PDB entry 8UAA | electron microscopy, 3.40 A resolution | chains A and B of the 7 polymer chains in the assembly

== Chain A (and B) ==
Molecule: Cell division control protein 48
Source organism: Saccharomyces cerevisiae
Notes: EC 3.6.4.6; chain B of this document is another copy of the same molecule, construct and numbering; everything in this record applies to it too
Reference sequence: P25694 (CDC48_YEAST); residues 1-835 here = UniProt positions 1-835
Sequence (835 residues; each row starts with the number of its first residue):
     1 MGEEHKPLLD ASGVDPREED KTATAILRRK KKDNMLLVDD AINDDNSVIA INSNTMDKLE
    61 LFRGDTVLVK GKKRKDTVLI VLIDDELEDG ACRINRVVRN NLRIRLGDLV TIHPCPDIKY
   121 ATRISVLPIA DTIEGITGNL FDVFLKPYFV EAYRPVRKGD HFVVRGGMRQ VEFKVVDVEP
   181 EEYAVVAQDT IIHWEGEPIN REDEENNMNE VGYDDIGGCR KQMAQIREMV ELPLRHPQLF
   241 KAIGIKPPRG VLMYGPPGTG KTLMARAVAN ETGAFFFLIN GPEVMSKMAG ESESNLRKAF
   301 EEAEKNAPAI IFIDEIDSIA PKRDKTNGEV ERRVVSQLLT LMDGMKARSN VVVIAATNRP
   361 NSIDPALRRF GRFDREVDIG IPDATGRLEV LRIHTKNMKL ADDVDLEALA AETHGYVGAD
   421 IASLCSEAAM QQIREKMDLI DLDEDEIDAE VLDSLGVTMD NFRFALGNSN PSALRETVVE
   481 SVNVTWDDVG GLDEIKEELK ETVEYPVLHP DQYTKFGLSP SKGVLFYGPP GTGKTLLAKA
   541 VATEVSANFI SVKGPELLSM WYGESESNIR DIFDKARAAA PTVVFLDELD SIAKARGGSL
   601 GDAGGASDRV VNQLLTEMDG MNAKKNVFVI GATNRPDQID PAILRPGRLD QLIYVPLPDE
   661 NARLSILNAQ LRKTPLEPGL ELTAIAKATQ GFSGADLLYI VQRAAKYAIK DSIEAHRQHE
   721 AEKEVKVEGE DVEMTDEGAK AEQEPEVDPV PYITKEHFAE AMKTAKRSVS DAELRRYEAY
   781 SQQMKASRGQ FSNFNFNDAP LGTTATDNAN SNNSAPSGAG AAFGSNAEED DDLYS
Not modelled in the structure: 1-210, 243-245, 444-446, 726-743, 785-835 (chain B: 1-210, 723-747, 797-835)
Ion coordination: Mg2+ site 1: T262 (together with 08T); Mg2+ site 2: T535 (together with 08T)
Ligand contacts:
  - 08T ([[[(2R,3S,4R,5R)-5-(6-aminopurin-9-yl)-3,4-bis(oxidanyl)oxolan-2-yl]methoxy-oxidanyl-phosphoryl]oxy-oxidanyl-phosphoryl]oxy-tris(fluoranyl)beryllium): D215, I216, G217, P256, P257, G258, T259, G260, K261, T262, L263, N358, V390, H394, G418, A419
  - 08T: D488, V489, G490, L492, P529, P530, G531, T532, G533, K534, T535, L536, D587, E588, N634, I666, Q670, G694, A695, L698
UniProt features mapped onto this chain:
  - binding site (ATP): P257 to L263, N358, H394, G531 to L536
  - modified residue: S472 (Phosphoserine), S519 (Phosphoserine), T735 (Phosphothreonine), S770 (Phosphoserine)
  - cross-link (Glycyl lysine isopeptide (Lys-Gly)): K305 (interchain with G-Cter in ubiquitin), K322 (interchain with G-Cter in ubiquitin), K346 (interchain with G-Cter in ubiquitin), K522 (interchain with G-Cter in ubiquitin), K539 (interchain with G-Cter in ubiquitin), K594 (interchain with G-Cter in ubiquitin), K673 (interchain with G-Cter in ubiquitin)
  - mutagenesis: K261 (K261A: Moderate reduction in growth rate; K261T: Probable loss of ATP binding. Complete loss of catalytic activity), E315 (E315A: Moderate reduction in growth rate; E315D: Severe loss of catalytic activity without affecting cooperativity between the 2 ATP-binding regions. Slight reduction in growth rate ...), N358 (N358A: Slight reduction in growth rate. Restores cell growth; when associated with Q-315), R369 (R369A: No effect on growth rate. Restores cell growth; when associated with Q-315), P471 (P471A/S: Restores cell growth; when associated with Q-315), R475 (R475H: Restores cell growth; when associated with Q-315), K534 (K534A/T: Severe loss of catalytic activity. Lethal), E588 (E588D: Moderate reduction in growth rate; E588Q: Lethal), R645 (R645A: Lethal)
Reported in the primary citation:
  - catalytic residues: E315, R369, R372, E588, R645, R648 (citing earlier work)

== Chain A / chain B interface ==
Contacting residue pairs (132; chain A residue first):
  P257(A) - R369(B)
  G258(A) - R369(B)
  R266(A) - G344(B)  hydrogen bond (side chain-backbone)
  R266(A) - M345(B)  hydrogen bond
  L278(A) - M345(B)  hydrophobic
  N280(A) - T340(B)
  P282(A) - E293(B)
  P282(A) - R333(B)
  P282(A) - S336(B)
  P282(A) - Q337(B)
  E283(A) - R297(B)
  E283(A) - Q337(B)  hydrogen bond
  E283(A) - T340(B)
  M285(A) - R333(B)  hydrogen bond
  S286(A) - A289(B)
  K287(A) - M288(B)
  K287(A) - A289(B)
  K287(A) - E291(B)  salt bridge
  E315(A) - R323(B)  salt bridge
  E315(A) - S336(B)
  D317(A) - R332(B)
  S318(A) - E329(B)
  P321(A) - R332(B)
  N358(A) - R323(B)
  R359(A) - R323(B)
  R359(A) - R332(B)
  M398(A) - I243(B)
  M398(A) - I245(B)  hydrophobic
  A419(A) - R369(B)
  A419(A) - F370(B)
  A422(A) - F370(B)  hydrophobic
  S423(A) - F370(B)
  S426(A) - I245(B)
  S426(A) - K246(B)
  E427(A) - R375(B)  salt bridge
  A429(A) - I245(B)  hydrophobic
  M430(A) - E228(B)
  M430(A) - F240(B)  hydrophobic
  M430(A) - P248(B)
  M430(A) - R375(B)
  I433(A) - L239(B)  hydrophobic
  I433(A) - I243(B)  hydrophobic
  R434(A) - E228(B)  salt bridge
  L442(A) - H236(B)
  L442(A) - L239(B)  hydrophobic
  D443(A) - H236(B)
  I447(A) - Q238(B)
  L452(A) - Q238(B)
  L452(A) - A242(B)  hydrophobic
  S472(A) - R368(B)
  S472(A) - R369(B)
  R475(A) - R368(B)  hydrogen bond (side chain-backbone)
  R475(A) - E376(B)  salt bridge
  E476(A) - K322(B)  salt bridge
  E476(A) - N361(B)
  E476(A) - I363(B)
  E476(A) - P365(B)
  E476(A) - R368(B)
  V482(A) - N622(B)
  P530(A) - R645(B)
  G531(A) - R645(B)
  T535(A) - G620(B)
  K539(A) - G620(B)
  K539(A) - M621(B)
  S551(A) - M621(B)
  K553(A) - T616(B)
  K553(A) - G620(B)
  K553(A) - M621(B)
  P555(A) - E566(B)
  P555(A) - R570(B)
  P555(A) - R609(B)
  P555(A) - Q613(B)
  E556(A) - R570(B)
  L558(A) - Y562(B)
  L558(A) - R609(B)
  S559(A) - Y562(B)
  M560(A) - Y562(B)  hydrogen bond (backbone-backbone)
  M560(A) - E564(B)
  E564(A) - K325(B)  salt bridge
  E588(A) - R596(B)  salt bridge
  E588(A) - N612(B)
  E588(A) - T616(B)
  D590(A) - R596(B)  salt bridge
  K594(A) - D608(B)  salt bridge
  D602(A) - D602(B)
  D602(A) - A603(B)
  D602(A) - G604(B)  hydrogen bond (side chain-backbone)
  A603(A) - Y562(B)  hydrophobic
  A606(A) - Y562(B)  hydrophobic
  S607(A) - Y562(B)
  N634(A) - R596(B)
  R635(A) - R596(B)
  K673(A) - F516(B)
  T674(A) - F516(B)
  T674(A) - L518(B)
  P675(A) - K515(B)
  A684(A) - F796(B)  hydrophobic
  A695(A) - R645(B)
  A695(A) - P646(B)
  D696(A) - P646(B)
  Y699(A) - P646(B)  hydrophobic
  Y699(A) - D650(B)
  Y699(A) - Q651(B)
  V701(A) - L518(B)  hydrophobic
  Q702(A) - S519(B)  hydrogen bond
  Q702(A) - P520(B)
  Q702(A) - S521(B)
  R703(A) - E498(B)  salt bridge
  R703(A) - Q651(B)
  A705(A) - L518(B)  hydrophobic
  K706(A) - E501(B)  salt bridge
  A708(A) - F516(B)  hydrophobic
  I709(A) - Y513(B)  hydrophobic
  K710(A) - E501(B)  salt bridge
  K710(A) - Y505(B)
  S712(A) - Q512(B)
  I713(A) - H509(B)
  D748(A) - K515(B)  salt bridge
  I753(A) - F516(B)  hydrophobic
  K755(A) - F796(B)
  F758(A) - F796(B)  hydrophobic
  A759(A) - F796(B)
  M762(A) - R788(B)  hydrogen bond (backbone-side chain)
  K763(A) - R788(B)  hydrogen bond (backbone-side chain)
  K763(A) - S792(B)  hydrogen bond (side chain-backbone)
  A765(A) - R788(B)  hydrogen bond (backbone-side chain)
  K766(A) - S787(B)
  K766(A) - R788(B)
  R767(A) - S787(B)
  S768(A) - R645(B)
  S768(A) - P646(B)
  E773(A) - P641(B)
Other interface residues (no listed pair), chain A (104 interface residues in all): T262, A265, T326, N397, K399, D420, C425, Q432, M437, L455, V457, N568, F585, S591, S599, Q638, Q670, V750, T764, S770
Other interface residues (no listed pair), chain B (87 interface residues in all): Q225, L232, G244, P247, K346, F373, D374, T502, W561, G597, K624, A642, Q783, F791, N793, F794

== In short ==
Chain A and chain B form an interface of 104 and 87 residues respectively, with 12 hydrogen bonds and 14 salt
bridges. Among the polar pairs are K287(A)-E291(B), E315(A)-R323(B) and E427(A)-R375(B). Chain A binds
compound 08T and 08T. From the paper: catalytic residues E315(A), R369(A) and R372(A) among others.
Chain A and chain B are both Cell division control protein 48 (Saccharomyces cerevisiae); the structure,
Cdc48-Shp1 unfolding native substrate, Class 3, was determined by electron microscopy (same publication as
8U7T, 8U8I, 8U9C, 8U9P, 8U9Q, 8U9Z and 3 further entries).
